5IKO - chain A; structure by X-ray diffraction, 2.50 A resolution.

# Chain A
Name: Glycogen phosphorylase, brain form
Source organism: Homo sapiens
Notes: EC 2.4.1.1
UniProtKB: P11216 (PYGB_HUMAN); residues 0-842 here correspond to UniProt positions 1-843 (UniProt number = residue number + 1)
Sequence (846 residues; each row starts with the number of its first residue; numbers below 1 keep their minus sign (Gly-3 is residue -3)):
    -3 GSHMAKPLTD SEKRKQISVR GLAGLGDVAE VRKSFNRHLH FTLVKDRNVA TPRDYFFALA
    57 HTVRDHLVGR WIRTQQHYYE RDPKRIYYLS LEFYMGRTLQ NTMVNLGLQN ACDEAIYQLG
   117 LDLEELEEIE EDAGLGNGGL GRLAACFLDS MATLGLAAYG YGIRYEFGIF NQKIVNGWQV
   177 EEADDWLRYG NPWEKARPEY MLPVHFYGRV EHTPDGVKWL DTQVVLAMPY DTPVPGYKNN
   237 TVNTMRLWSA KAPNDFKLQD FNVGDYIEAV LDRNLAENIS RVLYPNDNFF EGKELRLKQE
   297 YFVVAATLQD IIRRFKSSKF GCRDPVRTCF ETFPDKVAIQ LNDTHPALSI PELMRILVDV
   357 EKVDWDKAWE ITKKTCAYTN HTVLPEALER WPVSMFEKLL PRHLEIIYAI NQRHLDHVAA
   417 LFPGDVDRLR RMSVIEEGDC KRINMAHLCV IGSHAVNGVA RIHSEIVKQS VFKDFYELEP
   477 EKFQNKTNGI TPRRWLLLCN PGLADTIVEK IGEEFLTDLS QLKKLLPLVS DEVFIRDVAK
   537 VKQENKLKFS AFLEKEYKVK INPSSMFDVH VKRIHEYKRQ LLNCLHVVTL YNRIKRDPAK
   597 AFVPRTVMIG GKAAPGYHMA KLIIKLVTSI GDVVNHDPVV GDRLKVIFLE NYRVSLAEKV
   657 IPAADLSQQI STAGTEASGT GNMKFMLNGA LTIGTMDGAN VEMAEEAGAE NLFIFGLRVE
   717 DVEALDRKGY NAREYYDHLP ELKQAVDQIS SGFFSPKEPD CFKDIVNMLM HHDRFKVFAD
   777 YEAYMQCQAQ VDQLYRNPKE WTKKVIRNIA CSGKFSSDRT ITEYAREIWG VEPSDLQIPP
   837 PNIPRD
Unresolved in the structure: -3 to 20, 252-255, 284-285, 318-323, 840-842
Differences from the reference sequence: expression tag (-3 to -1)
Covalent attachments: pyridoxal phosphate (PLP) linked to Lys680
Small-molecule neighbours: pyridoxal phosphate (PLP): Tyr90, Gly134, Gly135, Arg138, Trp491, Lys568, Lys574, Tyr648, Arg649, Val650, Ala653, Gly675, Thr676, Gly677, Asn678
UniProt features mapped onto this chain:
  - region: Thr676, Gly677 (Pyridoxal 5'-phosphate)
  - binding site (AMP): Asp42, Tyr196, Arg309
  - binding site (pyridoxal 5'-phosphate): Lys568
  - site: Tyr75 (Participates in a stacking interaction with the adenine ring of AMP), Cys108 (Involved in the association of subunits), Cys142 (Involved in the association of subunits), Tyr155 (May be involved in allosteric control)
  - modified residue: Ala1 (N-acetylalanine), Ser14 (Phosphoserine), Tyr196 (Phosphotyrosine), Tyr472 (Phosphotyrosine), Lys680 (N6-(pyridoxal phosphate)lysine)
What the authors report for this chain:
  - binding site for pyridoxal phosphate: Lys680
  - self-association interface (contacts with another copy of this molecule); pairs are residue here / residue on that copy: Tyr262-Asn270 (hydrogen bond), Val266-Val266 (hydrophobic contact), Val259, Tyr262, Ile263, Val266, Leu267, Asn270
  - conformationally variable residues (order/disorder transition): Arg319 to Thr324

# Summary
Pyridoxal phosphate is covalently linked to Lys680. From UniProt: 3 AMP-binding residues and pyridoxal
5'-phosphate-binding residue Lys568. From the paper: a binding site for pyridoxal phosphate at Lys680;
conformational variability at Arg319.
Chain A is Glycogen phosphorylase, brain form (Homo sapiens); the structure, Crystal structure of human brain
glycogen phosphorylase, was determined by X-ray diffraction (same publication as 5IKP).
